Entry 5AXM (X-ray diffraction, 2.21 A resolution); this record covers chains A and B of the 3 polymer chains in the assembly.

== Chain A (and B) ==
Protein: tRNA(His)-5'-guanylyltransferase (Thg1) like protein
Organism: Methanosarcina acetivorans
Notes: chain B of this document is another copy of the same molecule, construct and numbering; everything in this record applies to it too
Sequence (251 residues; each row starts with the number of its first residue):
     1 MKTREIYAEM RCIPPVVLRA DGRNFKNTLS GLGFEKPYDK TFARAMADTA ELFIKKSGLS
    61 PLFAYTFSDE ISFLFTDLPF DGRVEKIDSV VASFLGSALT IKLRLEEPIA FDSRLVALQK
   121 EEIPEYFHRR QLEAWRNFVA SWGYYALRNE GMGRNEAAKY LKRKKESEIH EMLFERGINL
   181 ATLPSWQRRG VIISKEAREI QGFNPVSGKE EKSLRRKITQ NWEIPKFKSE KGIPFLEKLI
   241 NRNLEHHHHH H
Disordered / not traced: 1-2, 150-151, 196-215, 230-233, 242-251 (chain B: 1-2, 242-251)
Ion coordination: Mg2+ site 1: Asp21, Gly22, Asp69 (shared with 1 residue of chain P); Mg2+ site 2: Asp21, Asp69 (shared with 1 residue of chain P)
Reported in the primary citation:
  - binding site for the 75-nt RNA strand: Asp21 to Lys26, Arg136, Asn137, Ser213, Arg215
  - Mg2+ coordination: Asp21, Gly22, Asp69
  - mutagenesis - F174A/N179A/R188A, N179A: unchanged catalytic activity with the 75-nt RNA strand
  - mutagenesis - F174A/N179A/R188A: decreased catalytic activity on tRNAHisD-1
  - mutagenesis - S213A/R215A, R215A: decreased catalytic activity with the 75-nt RNA strand
  - mutagenesis - R198DEL: abolished binding to tRNAPheD1
  - mutagenesis - R198DEL, G202DEL: decreased catalytic activity

== How chain A and chain B interact ==
Contacting residue pairs - 107 pairs, chain A then chain B:
  Arg4(A) - Leu115(B)
  Arg4(A) - Val116(B)
  Arg4(A) - Ala117(B)  hydrogen bond (backbone-backbone)
  Arg4(A) - Leu118(B)
  Arg4(A) - Glu122(B)  salt bridge
  Glu5(A) - Arg19(B)  salt bridge
  Glu5(A) - Arg114(B)  salt bridge
  Glu5(A) - Leu115(B)
  Glu5(A) - Val116(B)
  Ile6(A) - Ala117(B)  hydrophobic
  Tyr7(A) - Arg11(B)  hydrogen bond (side chain-backbone)
  Tyr7(A) - Cys12(B)
  Tyr7(A) - Val84(B)  hydrophobic
  Met10(A) - Tyr7(B)  hydrophobic
  Met10(A) - Met10(B)  hydrophobic
  Arg11(A) - Tyr7(B)  hydrogen bond (backbone-side chain)
  Cys12(A) - Tyr7(B)
  Arg19(A) - Glu5(B)  salt bridge
  Arg23(A) - Ser57(B)  hydrogen bond (side chain-backbone)
  Arg23(A) - Leu59(B)
  Arg23(A) - Val90(B)
  Leu52(A) - Pro108(B)  hydrophobic
  Lys56(A) - Glu107(B)  salt bridge
  Lys56(A) - Pro108(B)
  Ser57(A) - Arg23(B)  hydrogen bond (backbone-side chain)
  Leu59(A) - Arg23(B)
  Phe80(A) - Arg23(B)
  Arg83(A) - Arg114(B)
  Val84(A) - Tyr7(B)  hydrophobic
  Val84(A) - Glu85(B)
  Glu85(A) - Val84(B)
  Glu85(A) - Asp88(B)
  Glu85(A) - Ser113(B)
  Glu85(A) - Arg114(B)
  Glu85(A) - Leu115(B)  hydrogen bond (side chain-backbone)
  Lys86(A) - Asp112(B)  salt bridge
  Lys86(A) - Arg114(B)
  Asp88(A) - Glu85(B)
  Asp88(A) - Ser89(B)
  Ser89(A) - Asp88(B)
  Ser89(A) - Ala92(B)
  Ser89(A) - Phe111(B)
  Ser89(A) - Asp112(B)
  Ser89(A) - Ser113(B)  hydrogen bond (side chain-backbone)
  Val90(A) - Ala110(B)
  Val90(A) - Phe111(B)
  Val90(A) - Asp112(B)
  Ala92(A) - Ser89(B)
  Ala92(A) - Ser93(B)  hydrogen bond (backbone-side chain)
  Ser93(A) - Ala92(B)  hydrogen bond (side chain-backbone)
  Ser93(A) - Ser93(B)
  Ser93(A) - Gly96(B)
  Ser93(A) - Ile109(B)
  Ser93(A) - Ala110(B)
  Ser93(A) - Phe111(B)  hydrogen bond (side chain-backbone)
  Phe94(A) - Pro108(B)  hydrophobic
  Phe94(A) - Ile109(B)
  Phe94(A) - Ala110(B)
  Gly96(A) - Ser93(B)
  Gly96(A) - Ser97(B)
  Ser97(A) - Gly96(B)
  Ser97(A) - Thr100(B)  hydrogen bond
  Ser97(A) - Pro108(B)
  Ser97(A) - Ile109(B)  hydrogen bond (side chain-backbone)
  Thr100(A) - Ser97(B)  hydrogen bond
  Thr100(A) - Ile101(B)
  Ile101(A) - Thr100(B)
  Ile101(A) - Leu105(B)
  Ile101(A) - Glu106(B)
  Ile101(A) - Glu107(B)
  Ile101(A) - Pro108(B)
  Leu105(A) - Ile101(B)
  Glu106(A) - Ile101(B)
  Glu106(A) - Arg104(B)  salt bridge
  Glu107(A) - Ile101(B)
  Pro108(A) - Leu52(B)  hydrophobic
  Pro108(A) - Phe94(B)  hydrophobic
  Pro108(A) - Ser97(B)
  Pro108(A) - Ala98(B)
  Pro108(A) - Ile101(B)
  Ile109(A) - Ser93(B)
  Ile109(A) - Phe94(B)
  Ile109(A) - Ser97(B)  hydrogen bond (backbone-side chain)
  Ala110(A) - Val90(B)
  Ala110(A) - Ser93(B)
  Ala110(A) - Phe94(B)
  Phe111(A) - Ser89(B)
  Phe111(A) - Val90(B)
  Phe111(A) - Ser93(B)  hydrogen bond (backbone-side chain)
  Asp112(A) - Lys86(B)  salt bridge
  Asp112(A) - Ser89(B)
  Asp112(A) - Val90(B)
  Ser113(A) - Glu85(B)
  Ser113(A) - Ser89(B)  hydrogen bond (backbone-side chain)
  Arg114(A) - Glu5(B)  salt bridge
  Arg114(A) - Arg83(B)
  Arg114(A) - Glu85(B)
  Arg114(A) - Lys86(B)
  Leu115(A) - Glu5(B)
  Leu115(A) - Glu85(B)  hydrogen bond (backbone-side chain)
  Val116(A) - Arg4(B)
  Ala117(A) - Thr3(B)
  Ala117(A) - Arg4(B)  hydrogen bond (backbone-backbone)
  Ala117(A) - Ile6(B)  hydrophobic
  Leu118(A) - Thr3(B)
  Gln119(A) - Thr3(B)
  Glu122(A) - Thr3(B)
Interface residues without a listed pair, chain A (45 interface residues in all): Ala98
Interface residues without a listed pair, chain B (46 interface residues in all): Lys56, Gln119

== In short ==
45 residues of chain A face 46 of chain B across their interface; the contacts include 18 hydrogen bonds and 9
salt bridges. Among the polar pairs are Arg4(A)-Glu122(B), Glu5(A)-Arg19(B) and Glu5(A)-Arg114(B). From the
paper: a binding site for the 75-nt RNA strand at Asp21(A), Arg136(A) and Asn137(A) among others; S213A/R215A
and R215A of chain A reduce catalytic activity with the 75-nt RNA strand; 6 substitutions were tested in all.
Chain A and chain B are both tRNA(His)-5'-guanylyltransferase (Thg1) like protein (Methanosarcina
acetivorans); the structure, Crystal structure of Thg1 like protein (TLP) with tRNA(Phe), was determined by
X-ray diffraction together with 5AXK, 5AXL and 5AXN from the same study.
